3MVD - chains F and J of the 12 polymer chains in the assembly; structure by X-ray diffraction, 2.90 A resolution.

[Chain F]
Molecule: Histone H4
Source organism: Xenopus laevis
Reference sequence: P62799 (H4_XENLA); residues 1-102 here correspond to UniProt positions 2-103 (UniProt number = residue number + 1)
Amino-acid sequence (102 residues; each row starts with the number of its first residue):
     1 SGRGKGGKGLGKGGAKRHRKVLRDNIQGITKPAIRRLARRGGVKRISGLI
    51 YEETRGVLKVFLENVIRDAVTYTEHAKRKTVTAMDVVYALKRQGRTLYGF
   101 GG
Unresolved in the structure: 1-16
Swiss-Prot annotation at these positions:
  - DNA-binding region: Lys-16 to Lys-20
  - modified residue: Ser-1 (N-acetylserine), Arg-3 (Asymmetric dimethylarginine), Lys-5 (N6-(2-hydroxyisobutyryl)lysine), Lys-8 (N6-(2-hydroxyisobutyryl)lysine), Lys-12 (N6-(2-hydroxyisobutyryl)lysine), Lys-16 (N6-(2-hydroxyisobutyryl)lysine), Lys-20 (N6,N6,N6-trimethyllysine), Lys-31 (N6-(2-hydroxyisobutyryl)lysine), Lys-44 (N6-(2-hydroxyisobutyryl)lysine), Ser-47 (Phosphoserine), Tyr-51 (Phosphotyrosine), Lys-59 (N6-(2-hydroxyisobutyryl)lysine), Lys-77 (N6-(2-hydroxyisobutyryl)lysine), Lys-79 (N6-(2-hydroxyisobutyryl)lysine), Tyr-88 (Phosphotyrosine), Lys-91 (N6-(2-hydroxyisobutyryl)lysine)
  - cross-link (Glycyl lysine isopeptide (Lys-Gly)): Lys-31 (interchain with G-Cter in UFM1), Lys-91 (interchain with G-Cter in ubiquitin)

[Chain J]
Molecule: 147-nt DNA strand
Notes: fragment: 147 BP Widom 601 DNA FRAGMENT (- strand)
Sequence (147 nucleotides; numbered 1 to 147; the number before each row is that of its first residue):
     1 ATCGGATGTATATATCTGACACGTGCCTGGAGACTAGGGAGTAATCCCCT
    51 TGGCGGTTAAAACGCGGGGGACAGCGCGTACGTGCGTTTAAGCGGTGCTA
   101 GAGCTGTCTACGACCAATTGAGCGGCCTCGGCACCGGGATTCTCGAT
Unresolved in the structure: 147

[Interface between chain F and chain J]
Pairs across the interface (12):
  Arg-35(F) / DG82(J)  salt bridge to the phosphate
  Lys-44(F) / DG82(J)  phosphate contact
  Arg-45(F) / DC81(J)  sugar contact
  Arg-45(F) / DG82(J)  phosphate contact
  Ile-46(F) / DC81(J)  sugar contact
  Ile-46(F) / DG82(J)  hydrogen bond to the phosphate
  Ser-47(F) / DC81(J)  phosphate contact
  Gly-48(F) / DC81(J)  hydrogen bond to the phosphate
  Arg-78(F) / DA102(J)  phosphate contact
  Lys-79(F) / DG101(J)  salt bridge to the phosphate
  Lys-79(F) / DA102(J)  hydrogen bond to the phosphate
  Thr-80(F) / DA102(J)  hydrogen bond to the phosphate
Other interface residues (no listed pair), chain F (12 interface residues in all): Arg-39, Tyr-51, Lys-77
Other interface residues (no listed pair), chain J (5 interface residues in all): DG103

[In short]
Chain F and chain J form an interface of 12 and 5 residues respectively; the contacts include 4 hydrogen bonds
and 2 salt bridges. Among the polar pairs are Ile-46(F)/DG82(J), Gly-48(F)/DC81(J) and Lys-79(F)/DA102(J).
From UniProt: a DNA-binding region on chain F.
Chain F is Histone H4 (Xenopus laevis) and chain J is a 147-nt DNA strand; the structure, Crystal structure of
the chromatin factor RCC1 in complex with the nucleosome core particle, was determined by X-ray diffraction.
